7JWJ - chains A and E of the 5 polymer chains in the assembly; structure by X-ray diffraction, 3.25 A resolution.

Chain A:
Protein: H-2 class I histocompatibility antigen, D-B alpha chain
Organism: Mus musculus
Reference sequence: P01899 (HA11_MOUSE); residues -23 to 338 here correspond to UniProt positions 1-362 (UniProt number = residue number + 24)
Sequence (362 residues; each row starts with the number of its first residue; numbers below 1 keep their minus sign (Met-23 is residue -23)):
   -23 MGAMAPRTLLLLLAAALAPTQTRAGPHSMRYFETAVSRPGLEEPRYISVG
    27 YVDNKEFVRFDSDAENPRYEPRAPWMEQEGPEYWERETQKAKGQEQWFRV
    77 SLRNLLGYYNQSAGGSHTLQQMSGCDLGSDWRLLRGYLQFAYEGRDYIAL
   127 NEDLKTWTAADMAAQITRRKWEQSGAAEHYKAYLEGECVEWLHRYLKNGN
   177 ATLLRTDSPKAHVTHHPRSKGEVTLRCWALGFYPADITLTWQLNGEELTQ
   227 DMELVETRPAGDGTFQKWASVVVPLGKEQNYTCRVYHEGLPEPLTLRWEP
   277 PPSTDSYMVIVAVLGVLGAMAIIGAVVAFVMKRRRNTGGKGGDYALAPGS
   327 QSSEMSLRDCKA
Unresolved in the structure: -23 to 1, 223-226, 252-254, 275-338
Disulfide bonds: Cys203-Cys259

Chain E:
Protein: B17.C1 TCR beta chain
Organism: Mus musculus
Sequence (245 residues; each row starts with the number of its first residue; note: 13 numbers in that range are skipped by the numbering (no residue carries them; nothing is unmodelled there)):
     1 DTTVKQNPRYKLARVGKPVNLICSQTMNH
    37 DTMYWYQKKPNQAPKLLLFYYD
    63 KILNREADTF
    74 EKFQSSRP
    83 NNSFCSLYIGSAGLEYSAMYLCASSRGTIHSNTEVFFGKGTRLTVVEDLK
   133 NVFPPEVAVFEPSEAEISHTQKATLVCLATGFYPDHVELSWWVNGKEVHS
   183 GVCTDPQPLKEQPALNDSRYALSSRLRVSATFWQNPRNHFRCQVQFYGLS
   233 ENDEWTQDRAKPVTQIVSAEAWGRAD
Unresolved in the structure: 1, 258
Disulfide bonds: Cys23-Cys104, Cys159-Cys224

How chain A and chain E interact:
Contacting residue pairs (11; chain A residue first):
  Gln65(A) with His112(E)
  Lys68(A) with His112(E)
  Gly69(A) with Thr110(E); His112(E)
  Gln72(A) with Tyr57(E)
  Trp73(A) with Tyr57(E)
  Val76(A) with Tyr57(E), hydrophobic; Asp58(E); Ile64(E), hydrophobic
  Lys146(A) with Asn28(E)
  Ala152(A) with Arg108(E)
Interface residues without a listed pair, chain A (13 interface residues in all): Arg75, Asn80, Ser150, Gly151, His155
The authors on this interface:
  - pairs named by the authors: Gln65(A)-His112(E), Lys68(A)-His112(E), Gly69(A)-Thr110(E), Gly69(A)-His112(E), Gln72(A)-Tyr57(E), Trp73(A)-Tyr57(E), Val76(A)-Tyr57(E), Val76(A)-Asp58(E), Val76(A)-Ile64(E), Gly151(A)-Arg108(E)

Overview:
13 residues of chain A and 7 residues of chain E are in contact. The paper describes contacts between Gln65(A)
and His112(E), Lys68(A) and His112(E) and Gly69(A) and Thr110(E) among others.
Here chain A is H-2 class I histocompatibility antigen, D-B alpha chain and chain E is B17.C1 TCR beta chain,
both from Mus musculus. Entry 7JWJ (Crystal Structure of B17-C1 TCR-H2Db) was determined by X-ray diffraction
(same publication as 7JWI).
